Entry 8I03 (electron microscopy, 3.20 A resolution); this record covers chains B and J of the 11 polymer chains in the assembly.

== Chain B ==
Molecule: Paired amphipathic helix protein pst3
From: Schizosaccharomyces pombe
Reference sequence: O74755 (PST3_SCHPO); numbering as in UniProt (aligned over 1-1154)
Chain sequence (1154 residues; row label = number of the first residue in the row):
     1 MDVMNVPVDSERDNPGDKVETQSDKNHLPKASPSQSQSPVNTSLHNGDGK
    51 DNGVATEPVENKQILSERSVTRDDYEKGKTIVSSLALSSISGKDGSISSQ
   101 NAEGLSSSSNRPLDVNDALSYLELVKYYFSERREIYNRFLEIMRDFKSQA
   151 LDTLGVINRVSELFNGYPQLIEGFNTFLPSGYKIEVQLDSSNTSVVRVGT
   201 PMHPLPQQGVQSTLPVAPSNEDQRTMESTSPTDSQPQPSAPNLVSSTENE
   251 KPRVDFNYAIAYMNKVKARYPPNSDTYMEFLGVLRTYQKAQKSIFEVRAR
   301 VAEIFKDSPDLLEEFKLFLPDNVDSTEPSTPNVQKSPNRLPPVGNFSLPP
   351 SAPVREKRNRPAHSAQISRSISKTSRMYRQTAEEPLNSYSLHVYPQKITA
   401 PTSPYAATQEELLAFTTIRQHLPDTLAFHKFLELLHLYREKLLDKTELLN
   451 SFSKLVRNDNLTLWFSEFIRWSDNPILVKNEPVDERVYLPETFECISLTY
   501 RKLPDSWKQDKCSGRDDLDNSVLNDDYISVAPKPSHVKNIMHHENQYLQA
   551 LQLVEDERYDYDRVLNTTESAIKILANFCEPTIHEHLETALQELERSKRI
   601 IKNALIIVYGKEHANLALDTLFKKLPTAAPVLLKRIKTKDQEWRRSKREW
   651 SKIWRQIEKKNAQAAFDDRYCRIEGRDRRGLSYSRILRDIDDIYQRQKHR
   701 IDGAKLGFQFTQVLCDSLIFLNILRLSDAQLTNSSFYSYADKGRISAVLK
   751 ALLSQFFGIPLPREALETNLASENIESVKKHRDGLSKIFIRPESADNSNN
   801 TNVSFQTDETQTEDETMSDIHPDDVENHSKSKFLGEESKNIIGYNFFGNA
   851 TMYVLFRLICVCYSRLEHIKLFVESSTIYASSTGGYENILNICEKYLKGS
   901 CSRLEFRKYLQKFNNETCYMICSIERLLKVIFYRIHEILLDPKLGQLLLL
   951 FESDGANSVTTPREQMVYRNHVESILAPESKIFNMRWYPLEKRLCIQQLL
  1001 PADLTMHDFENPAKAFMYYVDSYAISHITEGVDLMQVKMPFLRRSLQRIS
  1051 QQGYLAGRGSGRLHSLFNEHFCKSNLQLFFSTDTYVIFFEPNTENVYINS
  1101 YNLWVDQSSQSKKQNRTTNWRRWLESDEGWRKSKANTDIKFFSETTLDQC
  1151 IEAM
Not modelled in the structure: 1-398, 762-833, 1045-1068, 1102-1105, 1126-1134, 1147-1154

== Chain J ==
Molecule: RbAp48-related WD40 repeat-containing protein prw1
From: Schizosaccharomyces pombe
Reference sequence: O14021 (PRW1_SCHPO); residue numbers follow UniProt; this construct covers 1-431
Chain sequence (431 residues; each row starts with the number of its first residue):
     1 MAVSAVPHPSKQAQASEEGINQEKCINEEYKIWKKNSPFLYDLIITRALE
    51 WPCMSLQWYPEQQIFAEHGYTEQKMFLGVRADVGKYLLAVASIQLPYLNQ
   101 TVPPTTMEGASAGDESSLRVNISNLYSHPESVCSAKLMPQDDSCVATVGN
   151 YHNDVLVFDKESFESYSSASESPLKPKYRLTKHTQPCTSVCWNFLSKGTL
   201 VSGSQDATLSCWDLNAYNESDSASVLKVHISSHEKQVSDVRFHYKHQDLL
   251 ASVSYDQYLHVHDIRRPDASTKPARSVHAHSGPIHSVAFNPHNDFILATC
   301 STDKTIALWDLRNLNQRLHTLEGHEDIVTKISFSPHEEPILASTSADRRT
   351 LVWDLSRIGEDQPAEEAQDGPPELLFMHGGHTSCTIDMDWCPNYNWTMAT
   401 AAEDNILQIWTPSRSIWGNEQLEEDATAYLS
Not modelled in the structure: 1-13, 101-117, 419-431

== How chain B and chain J interact ==
Pairs across the interface (88):
  Tyr1019(B) - Lys24(J)
  Tyr1019(B) - Asn27(J)
  Tyr1023(B) - Asn27(J)  hydrogen bond (side chain-backbone)
  Tyr1023(B) - Lys31(J)  hydrogen bond (backbone-side chain)
  Ser1026(B) - Lys31(J)  hydrogen bond (backbone-side chain)
  His1027(B) - Lys31(J)
  Thr1029(B) - Glu28(J)  hydrogen bond
  Glu1030(B) - Lys24(J)
  Val1032(B) - Cys25(J)  hydrophobic
  Val1032(B) - Glu28(J)
  Val1037(B) - Cys25(J)  hydrophobic
  Val1037(B) - Glu28(J)
  Lys1038(B) - Glu29(J)
  Lys1038(B) - Arg349(J)  hydrogen bond (backbone-side chain)
  Met1039(B) - Arg349(J)
  Met1039(B) - Met377(J)
  Pro1040(B) - Glu29(J)
  Pro1040(B) - Ile32(J)
  Pro1040(B) - Arg349(J)
  Pro1040(B) - Met377(J)
  Phe1041(B) - Ile32(J)
  Phe1041(B) - Met377(J)  hydrophobic
  Leu1042(B) - Asp369(J)
  Leu1042(B) - Met377(J)  hydrophobic
  Arg1043(B) - Asp369(J)  hydrogen bond (backbone-side chain)
  Arg1044(B) - Glu366(J)  salt bridge
  Arg1044(B) - Asp369(J)  salt bridge
  Phe1071(B) - Leu118(J)
  Phe1080(B) - Asn27(J)
  Thr1084(B) - Glu23(J)
  Tyr1085(B) - Asn27(J)
  Val1086(B) - Glu23(J)
  Ile1087(B) - Asn27(J)
  Phe1089(B) - Tyr30(J)
  Phe1089(B) - Ala48(J)  hydrophobic
  Glu1090(B) - Ala48(J)
  Pro1091(B) - Ala48(J)
  Pro1091(B) - Glu50(J)
  Asn1092(B) - Arg47(J)  hydrogen bond
  Asn1092(B) - Ala48(J)  hydrogen bond (backbone-backbone)
  Thr1093(B) - Thr46(J)
  Thr1093(B) - Arg47(J)  hydrogen bond (backbone-side chain)
  Thr1093(B) - Ala48(J)  hydrogen bond (side chain-backbone)
  Glu1094(B) - Thr46(J)
  Glu1094(B) - Arg47(J)
  Glu1094(B) - Arg119(J)
  Asn1095(B) - Ile44(J)
  Asn1095(B) - Ile45(J)
  Asn1095(B) - Thr46(J)  hydrogen bond (backbone-backbone)
  Val1096(B) - Ile44(J)
  Val1096(B) - Ile45(J)  hydrophobic
  Val1096(B) - Leu118(J)
  Tyr1097(B) - Pro38(J)  hydrogen bond (side chain-backbone)
  Tyr1097(B) - Tyr41(J)
  Tyr1097(B) - Asp42(J)
  Tyr1097(B) - Leu43(J)
  Tyr1097(B) - Ile44(J)  hydrogen bond (backbone-backbone)
  Ile1098(B) - Asp42(J)
  Ile1098(B) - Leu43(J)  hydrophobic
  Ile1098(B) - Pro96(J)  hydrophobic
  Asn1099(B) - Asp42(J)  hydrogen bond (backbone-backbone)
  Tyr1101(B) - Arg414(J)
  Lys1112(B) - Ser356(J)
  Lys1113(B) - Glu338(J)  salt bridge
  Lys1113(B) - Pro339(J)
  Arg1116(B) - Leu355(J)
  Arg1116(B) - Ser356(J)
  Asn1119(B) - Ile358(J)
  Trp1120(B) - Ile296(J)  hydrophobic
  Trp1120(B) - Asp310(J)
  Trp1120(B) - Leu318(J)
  Arg1121(B) - Arg312(J)
  Trp1123(B) - Gln316(J)
  Trp1123(B) - Leu318(J)
  Leu1124(B) - Arg312(J)
  Leu1124(B) - Leu318(J)  hydrophobic
  Glu1125(B) - Arg312(J)  salt bridge
  Thr1137(B) - Ala274(J)
  Thr1137(B) - Arg275(J)  hydrogen bond
  Asp1138(B) - Arg275(J)  salt bridge
  Lys1140(B) - Asp248(J)
  Lys1140(B) - Asp263(J)  salt bridge
  Lys1140(B) - Arg265(J)
  Phe1141(B) - Phe295(J)  hydrophobic
  Phe1141(B) - Leu311(J)  hydrophobic
  Phe1141(B) - Arg312(J)
  Glu1144(B) - His246(J)  salt bridge
  Glu1144(B) - Leu249(J)
Other interface residues (no listed pair), chain B (53 interface residues in all): Asp1033, Gln1036, Leu1076, Ser1109, Asn1136, Thr1145
Other interface residues (no listed pair), chain J (65 interface residues in all): Ile20, Trp33, Lys34, Lys35, Asn36, Leu40, Leu49, Arg266, Asn293, Asn313, Arg317, His336, Glu337, Leu374, Leu375, Phe376, His378, Gly379, Ile406

== Summary ==
53 residues of chain B and 65 residues of chain J are in contact, with 15 hydrogen bonds and 7 salt bridges.
Polar contacts include Arg1044(B)-Glu366(J), Arg1044(B)-Asp369(J) and Lys1113(B)-Glu338(J).
Here chain B is Paired amphipathic helix protein pst3 and chain J is RbAp48-related WD40 repeat-containing
protein prw1, both from Schizosaccharomyces pombe. Entry 8I03 (Cryo-EM structure of the SIN3L complex from S.
pombe) was determined by electron microscopy (same publication as 8I02).
